Entry 8IWW (electron microscopy, 3.71 A resolution); this record covers chain A.

[Chain A]
Protein: Calcium-transporting ATPase type 2C member 1
From: Homo sapiens
Notes: EC 7.2.2.10
Reference sequence: P98194 (AT2C1_HUMAN); residues 17-909 here = UniProt positions 17-909
Amino-acid sequence (893 residues; row label = number of the first residue in the row):
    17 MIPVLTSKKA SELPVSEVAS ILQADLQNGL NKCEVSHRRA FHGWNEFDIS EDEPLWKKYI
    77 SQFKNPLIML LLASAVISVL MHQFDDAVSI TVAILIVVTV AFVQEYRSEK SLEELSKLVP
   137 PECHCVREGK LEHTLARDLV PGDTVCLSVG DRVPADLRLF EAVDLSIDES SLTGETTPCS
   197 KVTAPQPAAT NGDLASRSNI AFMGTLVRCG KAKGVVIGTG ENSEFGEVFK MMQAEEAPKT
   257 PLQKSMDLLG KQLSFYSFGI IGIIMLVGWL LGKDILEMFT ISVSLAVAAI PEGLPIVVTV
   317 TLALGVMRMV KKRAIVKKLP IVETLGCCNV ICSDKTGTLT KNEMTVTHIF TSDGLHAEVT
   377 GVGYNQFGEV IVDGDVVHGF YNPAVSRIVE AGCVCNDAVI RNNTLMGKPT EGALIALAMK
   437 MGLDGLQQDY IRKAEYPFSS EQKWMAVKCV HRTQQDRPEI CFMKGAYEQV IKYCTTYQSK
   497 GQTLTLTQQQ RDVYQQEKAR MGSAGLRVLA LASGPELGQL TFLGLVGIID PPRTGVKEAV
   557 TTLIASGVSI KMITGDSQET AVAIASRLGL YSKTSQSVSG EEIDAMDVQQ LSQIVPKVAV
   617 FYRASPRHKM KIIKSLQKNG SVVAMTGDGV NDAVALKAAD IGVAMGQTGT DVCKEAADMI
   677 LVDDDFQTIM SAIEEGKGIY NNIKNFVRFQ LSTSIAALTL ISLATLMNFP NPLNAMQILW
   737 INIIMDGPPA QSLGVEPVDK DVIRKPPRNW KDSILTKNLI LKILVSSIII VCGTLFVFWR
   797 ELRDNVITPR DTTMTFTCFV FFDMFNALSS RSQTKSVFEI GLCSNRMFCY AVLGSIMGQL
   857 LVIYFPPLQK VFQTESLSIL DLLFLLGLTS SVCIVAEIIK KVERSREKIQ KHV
Disordered / not traced: 131-133
Metal / ion sites: Ca2+: Val-303, Ala-304, Ile-306, Glu-308, Asn-738, Asp-742
Ligand contacts:
  - ADP (adenosine-5'-diphosphate): Thr-352, Lys-424, Thr-426, Glu-427, Phe-454, Lys-459, Met-461, Lys-480, Gly-481, Arg-523, Val-524, Leu-525, Thr-570, Gly-571, Asp-572
  - tetrafluoroaluminate (ALF): Asp-350, Lys-351, Thr-352, Ile-569, Thr-570
What the authors report for this chain:
  - catalytic residues: Asp-350
  - post-translational modification sites: Asp-350

[Overview]
Bound to chain A: ADP and tetrafluoroaluminate. Val-303, Ala-304, Ile-306, Glu-308, Asn-738 and Asp-742
coordinate Ca2+. The paper reports the catalytic residue Asp-350; a modification site at Asp-350.
Chain A is Calcium-transporting ATPase type 2C member 1 (Homo sapiens); the structure, hSPCA1 in the CaE1P-ADP
state, was determined by electron microscopy, deposited together with 8IWP, 8IWR, 8IWS, 8IWT and 8IWU.
